Entry 4ICA (X-ray diffraction, 2.70 A resolution); this record covers chain A.

# Chain A
Name: Matrix protein p15
Organism: Feline immunodeficiency virus
UniProt: P16087 (GAG_FIVPE); numbering as in UniProt (aligned over 1-120)
Chain sequence (134 residues; each row starts with the number of its first residue):
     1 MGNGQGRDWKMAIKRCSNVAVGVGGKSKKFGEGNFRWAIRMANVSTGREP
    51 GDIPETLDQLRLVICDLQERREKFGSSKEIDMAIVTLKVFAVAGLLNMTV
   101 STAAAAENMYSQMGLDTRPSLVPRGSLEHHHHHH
Not modelled in the structure: 1, 121-134
Construct notes: expression tag (121-134)
Residues lining bound ligands: polyethylene glycol fragment (7PE; 2-(2-(2-(2-(2-(2-ethoxyethoxy)ethoxy)ethoxy)ethoxy)ethoxy)ethanol): Gly33, Asn34, Arg36, Trp37, Arg40, Met82
What the authors report for this chain:
  - binding site for polyethylene glycol fragment: Trp37, Arg40
  - conformationally variable residues (order/disorder transition): Gly2 to Asn3

# In short
Chain A binds polyethylene glycol fragment. The paper reports a binding site for polyethylene glycol fragment
at Trp37 and Arg40; conformational variability at Gly2.
Chain A is Matrix protein p15 (Feline immunodeficiency virus); the structure, Crystal structure of a
C-terminal truncated form of the matrix subunit (p15) of Feline Immunodeficiency Virus ..., was determined by
X-ray diffraction together with 4IC9 from the same study.
